PDB entry 6XGW | X-ray diffraction, 3.50 A resolution | chains A and E of the 4 polymer chains in the assembly

[Chain A]
Protein: Mutator family transposase
From: Hungateiclostridium thermocellum (strain ATCC 27405 / DSM 1237 / JCM 9322 / NBRC 103400 / NCIMB 10682 / NRRL B-4536 / VPI 7372)
Reference sequence: A3DBR0 (A3DBR0_HUNT2); numbering as in UniProt (aligned over 1-407)
Sequence (410 residues; each row starts with the number of its first residue; numbers below 1 keep their minus sign (Gly-2 is residue -2)):
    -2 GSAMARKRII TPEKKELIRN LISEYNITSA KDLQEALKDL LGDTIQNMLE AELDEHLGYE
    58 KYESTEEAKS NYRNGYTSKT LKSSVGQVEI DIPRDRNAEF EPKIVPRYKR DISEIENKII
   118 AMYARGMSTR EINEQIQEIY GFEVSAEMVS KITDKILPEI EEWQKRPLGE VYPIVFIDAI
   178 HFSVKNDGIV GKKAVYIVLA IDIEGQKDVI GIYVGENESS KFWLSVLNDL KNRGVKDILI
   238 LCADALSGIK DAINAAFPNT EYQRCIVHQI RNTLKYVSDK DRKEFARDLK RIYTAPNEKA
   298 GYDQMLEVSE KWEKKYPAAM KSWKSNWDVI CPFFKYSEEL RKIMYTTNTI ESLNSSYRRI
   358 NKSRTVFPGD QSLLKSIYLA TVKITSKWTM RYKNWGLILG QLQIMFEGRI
Disordered / not traced: -2 to 5, 407
Differences from the reference sequence: expression tag (-2 to 0)
What the authors report for this chain:
  - catalytic residues: Asp175, Asp241
  - binding site for the 32-nt DNA strand: Lys280, Arg284, Lys287, Arg288
  - catalytic residues: Cys262, His265 (proposed by the authors, not directly observed)
  - mutagenesis - D175A: abolished catalytic activity on TIR junction integration
  - mutagenesis - D175A: abolished catalytic activity

[Chain E]
Molecule: 32-nt DNA strand
Sequence (32 nucleotides; numbered 1 to 32; the number before each row is that of its first residue):
     1 TTTTTGGGCA GTGTAAATAT TTTTGTGTAA AC
Disordered / not traced: 1

[Chain A / chain E interface]
Residue-residue contacts (49; chain A residue first):
  Tyr59(A) with DA30(E), base contact; DA31(E), hydrogen bond to the base; DC32(E), sugar contact
  Asn71(A) with DT26(E), hydrogen bond to the base
  Thr74(A) with DT23(E), base contact
  Lys76(A) with DT22(E), phosphate contact; DT23(E), salt bridge to the phosphate
  Thr77(A) with DT22(E), hydrogen bond to the phosphate
  Ile89(A) with DT23(E), phosphate contact
  Arg91(A) with DT24(E), base contact; DG25(E), base contact; DT26(E), hydrogen bond to the base
  Arg93(A) with DT26(E), base contact; DG27(E), hydrogen bond to the base; DT28(E), hydrogen bond to the base
  Ala95(A) with DT24(E), phosphate contact
  Arg104(A) with DT23(E), phosphate contact; DT24(E), salt bridge to the phosphate
  Tyr105(A) with DT22(E), base contact; DT23(E), hydrogen bond to the sugar
  Arg107(A) with DT22(E), sugar contact
  Tyr120(A) with DG13(E), phosphate contact
  Ser125(A) with DT12(E), hydrogen bond to the phosphate; DG13(E), phosphate contact
  Thr126(A) with DT12(E), phosphate contact; DG13(E), hydrogen bond to the phosphate; DT14(E), base contact
  Arg127(A) with DT12(E), base contact; DG13(E), hydrogen bond to the base; DT14(E), hydrogen bond to the base
  Glu128(A) with DT12(E), phosphate contact
  Ala143(A) with DT14(E), base contact
  Glu144(A) with DT14(E), base contact; DA15(E), base contact; DA16(E), hydrogen bond to the base
  Ser147(A) with DT14(E), hydrogen bond to the phosphate
  Lys148(A) with DA15(E), salt bridge to the phosphate
  Thr150(A) with DT14(E), phosphate contact
  Asp151(A) with DT14(E), phosphate contact
  Ser360(A) with DT12(E), sugar contact
  Arg361(A) with DG13(E), salt bridge to the phosphate
  Thr362(A) with DG11(E), base contact
  Val363(A) with DG11(E), base contact; DT12(E), base contact
  Pro365(A) with DG13(E), base contact
  Gln368(A) with DA15(E), hydrogen bond to the phosphate
  Ser369(A) with DG13(E), phosphate contact; DT14(E), sugar contact
  Lys372(A) with DT14(E), salt bridge to the phosphate
Interface residues without a listed pair, chain A (34 interface residues in all): Ser75, Asn94, Met124
Interface residues without a listed pair, chain E (17 interface residues in all): DT21

[In short]
34 residues of chain A and 17 residues of chain E are in contact, with 14 hydrogen bonds and 5 salt bridges.
Polar pairs include Tyr59(A)-DA31(E), Asn71(A)-DT26(E) and Arg91(A)-DT26(E). From the paper: catalytic
residues Asp175(A), Asp241(A) and Cys262(A) among others; D175A of chain A abolishes catalytic activity on TIR
junction integration.
Chain A is Mutator family transposase (Hungateiclostridium thermocellum (strain ATCC 27405 / DSM 1237 / JCM
9322 / NBRC 103400 / NCIMB 10682 / NRRL B-4536 / VPI 7372)) and chain E is a 32-nt DNA strand; the structure,
ISCth4 transposase, pre-reaction complex, PRC, was determined by X-ray diffraction.
